Entry 9N4Z (electron microscopy, 3.00 A resolution); this record covers chains M and N of the 204 polymer chains in the assembly.

# Chain M
Protein: Flagellar motor switch protein FliM
Source organism: Salmonella enterica subsp. enterica serovar Typhimurium
Reference sequence: P26418 (FLIM_SALTY); residue numbers follow UniProt; this construct covers 1-334
Chain sequence (334 residues; row label = number of the first residue in the row):
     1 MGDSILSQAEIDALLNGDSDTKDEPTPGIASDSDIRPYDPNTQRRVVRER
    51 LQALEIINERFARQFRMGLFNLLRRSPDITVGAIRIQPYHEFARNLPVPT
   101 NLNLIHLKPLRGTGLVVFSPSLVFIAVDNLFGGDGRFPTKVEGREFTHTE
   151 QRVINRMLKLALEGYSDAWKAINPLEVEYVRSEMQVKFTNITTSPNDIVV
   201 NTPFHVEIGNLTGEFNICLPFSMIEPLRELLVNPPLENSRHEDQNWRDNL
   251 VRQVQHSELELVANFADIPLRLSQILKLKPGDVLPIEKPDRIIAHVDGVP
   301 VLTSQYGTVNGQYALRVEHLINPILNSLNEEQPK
Unresolved in the structure: 1-32, 324-334
Swiss-Prot annotation at these positions:
  - mutagenesis: Asn-155 (N155E: Altered motor bias with clockwise rotation, partially suppresses a yhjH disruption), Leu-160 (L160D: Altered motor bias with clockwise rotation, partially suppresses a yhjH disruption)

# Chain N
Protein: Flagellar motor switch protein FliN
Source organism: Salmonella enterica subsp. enterica serovar Typhimurium
Reference sequence: P26419 (FLIN_SALTY); numbering as in UniProt (aligned over 1-137)
Chain sequence (137 residues; each row starts with the number of its first residue):
     1 MSDMNNPSDENTGALDDLWADALNEQKATTTKSAADAVFQQLGGGDVSGA
    51 MQDIDLIMDIPVKLTVELGRTRMTIKELLRLTQGSVVALDGLAGEPLDIL
   101 INGYLIAQGEVVVVADKYGVRITDIITPSERMRRLSR
Unresolved in the structure: 1-51

# How chain M and chain N interact
Residue-residue contacts - 91 pairs, chain M then chain N:
  Val-254(M) with Ile-75(N), hydrophobic
  Gln-255(M) with Thr-74(N); Ile-75(N); Lys-76(N), hydrogen bond (backbone-backbone)
  Ser-257(M) with Thr-74(N); Ile-75(N), hydrogen bond (backbone-backbone)
  Glu-258(M) with Met-73(N); Thr-74(N)
  Leu-259(M) with Arg-72(N); Met-73(N), hydrogen bond (backbone-backbone); Thr-74(N)
  Glu-260(M) with Arg-70(N), salt bridge; Thr-71(N)
  Leu-261(M) with Thr-71(N), hydrogen bond (backbone-backbone); Met-73(N), hydrophobic
  Val-262(M) with Glu-67(N); Arg-70(N)
  Ala-263(M) with Glu-67(N); Leu-68(N), hydrogen bond (backbone-backbone); Gly-69(N)
  Asn-264(M) with Thr-65(N); Val-66(N)
  Phe-265(M) with Val-66(N), hydrogen bond (backbone-backbone); Leu-68(N), hydrophobic
  Ala-266(M) with Thr-65(N); Val-66(N), hydrogen bond (backbone-backbone)
  Asp-267(M) with Lys-63(N), salt bridge; Leu-64(N); Thr-65(N)
  Ile-268(M) with Lys-63(N); Leu-64(N), hydrogen bond (backbone-backbone)
  Pro-269(M) with Val-62(N)
  Leu-270(M) with Pro-61(N); Val-62(N), hydrogen bond (backbone-backbone); Leu-64(N), hydrophobic
  Arg-271(M) with Ile-60(N)
  Leu-272(M) with Ile-57(N); Ile-60(N), hydrogen bond (backbone-backbone)
  Ser-273(M) with Met-58(N)
  Ile-275(M) with Val-62(N), hydrophobic; Leu-64(N), hydrophobic
  Leu-278(M) with Ile-125(N), hydrophobic
  Pro-280(M) with Ile-122(N); Thr-123(N); Asp-124(N)
  Gly-281(M) with Ile-122(N), hydrogen bond (backbone-backbone)
  Asp-282(M) with Val-120(N); Arg-121(N); Ile-122(N), hydrogen bond (backbone-backbone)
  Val-283(M) with Val-120(N)
  Leu-284(M) with Gly-119(N); Val-120(N), hydrogen bond (backbone-backbone)
  Pro-285(M) with Tyr-118(N); Gly-119(N)
  Ile-286(M) with Tyr-118(N), hydrogen bond (backbone-backbone); Gly-119(N)
  Ile-292(M) with Leu-68(N), hydrophobic
  Tyr-306(M) with Leu-68(N), hydrophobic
  Thr-308(M) with Ala-93(N)
  Gly-311(M) with Leu-92(N); Ala-93(N), hydrogen bond (backbone-backbone)
  Gln-312(M) with Leu-89(N), hydrogen bond (side chain-backbone); Asp-90(N); Gly-91(N), hydrogen bond (side chain-backbone); Leu-92(N)
  Tyr-313(M) with Leu-68(N); Ala-88(N); Leu-89(N), hydrogen bond (backbone-backbone); Gly-91(N), hydrogen bond (backbone-backbone); Leu-92(N); Ala-93(N); Gly-94(N), hydrogen bond (side chain-backbone); Glu-95(N), hydrogen bond (side chain-backbone); Leu-97(N), hydrophobic
  Ala-314(M) with Val-86(N), hydrophobic; Val-87(N)
  Leu-315(M) with Leu-68(N), hydrophobic; Ser-85(N); Val-86(N); Val-87(N), hydrogen bond (backbone-backbone); Ala-88(N); Leu-89(N), hydrophobic
  Arg-316(M) with Ser-85(N)
  Val-317(M) with Leu-81(N), hydrophobic; Thr-82(N); Gln-83(N); Gly-84(N), hydrogen bond (backbone-backbone); Ser-85(N), hydrogen bond (backbone-backbone)
  Glu-318(M) with Gln-83(N)
  Leu-320(M) with Leu-78(N); Leu-81(N)
Other interface residues (no listed pair), chain M (42 interface residues in all): Lys-288, Val-309
Other interface residues (no listed pair), chain N (47 interface residues in all): Ile-101, Ile-106, Val-111

# Overview
Chain M and chain N form an interface of 42 and 47 residues respectively; the contacts include 24 hydrogen
bonds and 2 salt bridges. Among the polar pairs are Glu-260(M)/Arg-70(N), Asp-267(M)/Lys-63(N) and
Gln-312(M)/Leu-89(N). From UniProt: 2 mutagenesis sites on chain M.
Here chain M is Flagellar motor switch protein FliM and chain N is Flagellar motor switch protein FliN, both
from Salmonella enterica subsp. enterica serovar Typhimurium. Entry 9N4Z (CCW Flagellar Switch Complex - FliF,
FliG, FliM, and FliN forming 34-mer C-ring from Salmonella) was determined by electron microscopy, deposited
together with 9N49.
